PDB entry 3Q5H | X-ray diffraction, 2.16 A resolution | chain A

[Chain A]
Name: Renin
Organism: Homo sapiens
Notes: EC 3.4.23.15
UniProtKB: P00797 (RENI_HUMAN); the construct lacks a stretch of the UniProt sequence and is renumbered around it, so the offset changes along the chain: -5 to 47 = UniProt 67-119; 48-97 = UniProt 122-171; 99-160 = UniProt 172-233; 161-242 = UniProt 238-319; 2 more segments
Amino-acid sequence (340 residues; numbered -5 to 326 plus 10 insertion-coded residues; 2 numbers in that range are skipped by the numbering (no residue carries them; nothing is unmodelled there); the number before each row is that of its first residue; a row labelled like 47A-47B holds insertion residues (47A, then the next letters in order); numbers below 1 keep their minus sign (Leu-5 is residue -5)):
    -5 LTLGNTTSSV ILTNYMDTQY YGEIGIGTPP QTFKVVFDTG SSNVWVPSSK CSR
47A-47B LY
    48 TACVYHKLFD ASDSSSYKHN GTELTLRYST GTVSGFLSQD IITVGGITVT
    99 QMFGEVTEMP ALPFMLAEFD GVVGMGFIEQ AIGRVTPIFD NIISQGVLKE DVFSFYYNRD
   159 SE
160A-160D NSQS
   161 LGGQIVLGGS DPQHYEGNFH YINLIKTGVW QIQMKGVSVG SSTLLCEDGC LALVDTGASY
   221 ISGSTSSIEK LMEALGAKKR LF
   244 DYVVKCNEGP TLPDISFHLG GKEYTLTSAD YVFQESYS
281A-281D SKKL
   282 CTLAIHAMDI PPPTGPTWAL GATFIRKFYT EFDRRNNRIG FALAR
Disordered / not traced: -5 to -3
Disulfides: Cys45-Cys50, Cys206-Cys210, Cys249-Cys282
Covalently attached groups: N-acetylglucosamine (NAG) linked to Asn67
Small-molecule neighbours: RX6 (methyl (2-{(R)-(3-chlorophenyl)[(3R)-1-({(2S)-1-(methylamino)-3-[(3R)-tetrahydro-2H-pyran-3-yl]propan-2-yl}carbamoyl)piperidin-3-yl]methoxy}ethyl)carbamate): Thr12, Gln13, Tyr14, Val30, Asp32, Gly34, Ser35, Tyr75, Ser76, Thr77, Pro111, Phe112, Leu114, Ala115, Phe117, Val120, Tyr155, Asp215, Thr216, Gly217, Ala218, Ser219, His287, Met289, Ala303
UniProt features mapped onto this chain:
  - active site: Asp32, Asp215
  - glycosylation (N-linked (GlcNAc...) asparagine): Asn-1, Asn67

[Overview]
Bound to chain A: compound RX6. Covalently linked N-acetylglucosamine: at Asn67. From UniProt: active-site
residues Asp32 and Asp215.
Chain A is Renin (Homo sapiens); the structure, Clinically Useful Alkyl Amine Renin Inhibitors, was determined
by X-ray diffraction (same publication as 3Q4B).
